Entry 4Y8U (X-ray diffraction, 2.90 A resolution); this record covers chains E and F of the 30 polymer chains in the assembly.

Chain E:
Name: Proteasome subunit alpha type-6
From: Saccharomyces cerevisiae (strain ATCC 204508 / S288c)
Notes: EC 3.4.25.1
Reference sequence: P40302 (PSA6_YEAST); residues 0-233 here correspond to UniProt positions 1-234 (UniProt number = residue number + 1)
Chain sequence (234 residues; each row starts with the number of its first residue; numbering starts at 0):
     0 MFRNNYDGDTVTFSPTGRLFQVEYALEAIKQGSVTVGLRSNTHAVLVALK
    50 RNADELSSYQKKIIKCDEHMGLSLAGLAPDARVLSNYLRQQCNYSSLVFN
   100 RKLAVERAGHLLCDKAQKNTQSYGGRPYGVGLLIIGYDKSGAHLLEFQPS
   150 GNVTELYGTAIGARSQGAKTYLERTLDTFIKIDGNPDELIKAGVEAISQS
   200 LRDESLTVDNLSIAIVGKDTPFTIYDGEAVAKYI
Disordered / not traced: 0-2
Swiss-Prot annotation at these positions:
  - modified residue: Ser13 (Phosphoserine)
  - cross-link: Lys190 (Glycyl lysine isopeptide (Lys-Gly) (interchain with G-Cter in ubiquitin))

Chain F:
Name: Probable proteasome subunit alpha type-7
From: Saccharomyces cerevisiae (strain ATCC 204508 / S288c)
Notes: EC 3.4.25.1
Reference sequence: P21242 (PSA7_YEAST); residues -3 to 284 here correspond to UniProt positions 1-288 (UniProt number = residue number + 4)
Chain sequence (288 residues; row label = number of the first residue in the row; numbers below 1 keep their minus sign (Met-3 is residue -3)):
    -3 MTSIGTGYDLSNSVFSPDGRNFQVEYAVKAVENGTTSIGIKCNDGVVFAV
    47 EKLITSKLLVPQKNVKIQVVDRHIGCVYSGLIPDGRHLVNRGREEAASFK
    97 KLYKTPIPIPAFADRLGQYVQAHTLYNSVRPFGVSTIFGGVDKNGAHLYM
   147 LEPSGSYWGYKGAATGKGRQSAKAELEKLVDHHPEGLSAREAVKQAAKII
   197 YLAHEDNKEKDFELEISWCSLSETNGLHKFVKGDLLQEAIDFAQKEINGD
   247 DDEDEDDSDNVMSSDDENAPVATNANATTDQEGDIHLE
Disordered / not traced: -3 to 1, 245-284
Swiss-Prot annotation at these positions:
  - modified residue: Thr-2 (N-acetylthreonine)

Interface between chain E and chain F:
Contacting residue pairs - 64 pairs, chain E then chain F:
  Asn4(E) - Leu6(F)
  Tyr5(E) - Asp5(F)  hydrogen bond
  Tyr5(E) - Leu6(F)  hydrophobic
  Thr9(E) - Arg126(F)
  Val10(E) - Gln19(F)
  Val10(E) - Asn123(F)
  Val10(E) - Ser124(F)
  Val10(E) - Val125(F)
  Val10(E) - Arg126(F)
  Thr11(E) - Leu6(F)
  Thr11(E) - Gln19(F)
  Phe12(E) - Gln19(F)
  Phe12(E) - Tyr22(F)  hydrophobic
  Phe12(E) - Ala23(F)  hydrophobic
  Phe12(E) - Arg126(F)
  Phe12(E) - Pro127(F)
  Ser13(E) - Tyr22(F)
  Pro14(E) - Tyr22(F)  hydrophobic
  Pro14(E) - Lys25(F)
  Thr15(E) - Lys25(F)
  Gly16(E) - Tyr22(F)
  Gly16(E) - Lys25(F)
  Gly16(E) - Ala26(F)
  Leu18(E) - Leu77(F)  hydrophobic
  Leu18(E) - Arg126(F)
  His109(E) - Arg82(F)
  Cys112(E) - Arg82(F)
  Asp113(E) - Arg82(F)  salt bridge
  Asp113(E) - Asn86(F)
  Gln116(E) - Pro79(F)
  Gln116(E) - Asp80(F)
  Gln116(E) - His83(F)  hydrogen bond
  Gln116(E) - Arg126(F)
  Thr119(E) - Arg126(F)  hydrogen bond (backbone-side chain)
  Gln120(E) - His83(F)
  Gln120(E) - His119(F)
  Gln120(E) - Val125(F)
  Gln120(E) - Arg126(F)  hydrogen bond (backbone-backbone)
  Gln120(E) - Phe128(F)
  Ser121(E) - Ser124(F)
  Tyr122(E) - Ser124(F)  hydrogen bond (backbone-backbone)
  Ser149(E) - Pro79(F)
  Gly150(E) - Pro79(F)
  Asn151(E) - Ile78(F)
  Asn151(E) - Pro79(F)
  Thr153(E) - Leu55(F)
  Thr153(E) - Asn60(F)
  Glu154(E) - Val56(F)
  Glu154(E) - Lys59(F)
  Glu154(E) - Asn60(F)  hydrogen bond (backbone-side chain)
  Leu155(E) - Leu54(F)
  Leu155(E) - Leu55(F)
  Leu155(E) - Val56(F)
  Tyr156(E) - Leu54(F)  hydrogen bond (backbone-backbone)
  Tyr156(E) - Leu55(F)
  Tyr156(E) - Val56(F)
  Tyr156(E) - Pro57(F)
  Gly157(E) - Leu54(F)
  Lys168(E) - Leu54(F)
  Leu171(E) - Leu54(F)
  Glu172(E) - Ser52(F)  hydrogen bond
  Glu172(E) - Lys53(F)  hydrogen bond (side chain-backbone)
  Glu172(E) - Leu54(F)
  Leu175(E) - Lys53(F)
Also at the interface, not in a pair above, chain E (32 interface residues in all): Arg38
Also at the interface, not in a pair above, chain F (30 interface residues in all): Gly129

In short:
The interface between chain E and chain F involves 32 residues on one side and 30 on the other, with 9
hydrogen bonds and 1 salt bridge. Polar contacts include Asp113(E)-Arg82(F), Tyr5(E)-Asp5(F) and
Gln116(E)-His83(F).
Chain E is Proteasome subunit alpha type-6 and chain F is Probable proteasome subunit alpha type-7, both from
Saccharomyces cerevisiae (strain ATCC 204508 / S288c); the structure, Yeast 20S proteasome beta2-H116D mutant
in complex with Ac-PAD-ep, was determined by X-ray diffraction together with 4Y69, 4Y6A, 4Y6V, 4Y6Z, 4Y70,
4Y74 and 34 further entries from the same study.
